PDB entry 9B40 | electron microscopy, 2.90 A resolution | chains C and H of the 19 polymer chains in the assembly

Chain C:
Protein: gp26 Major capsid
Source organism: Pseudomonas virus Pa193
Reference sequence: A0A5P1KVB7 (A0A5P1KVB7_9CAUD); numbering as in UniProt (aligned over 1-382)
Sequence (382 residues; each row starts with the number of its first residue):
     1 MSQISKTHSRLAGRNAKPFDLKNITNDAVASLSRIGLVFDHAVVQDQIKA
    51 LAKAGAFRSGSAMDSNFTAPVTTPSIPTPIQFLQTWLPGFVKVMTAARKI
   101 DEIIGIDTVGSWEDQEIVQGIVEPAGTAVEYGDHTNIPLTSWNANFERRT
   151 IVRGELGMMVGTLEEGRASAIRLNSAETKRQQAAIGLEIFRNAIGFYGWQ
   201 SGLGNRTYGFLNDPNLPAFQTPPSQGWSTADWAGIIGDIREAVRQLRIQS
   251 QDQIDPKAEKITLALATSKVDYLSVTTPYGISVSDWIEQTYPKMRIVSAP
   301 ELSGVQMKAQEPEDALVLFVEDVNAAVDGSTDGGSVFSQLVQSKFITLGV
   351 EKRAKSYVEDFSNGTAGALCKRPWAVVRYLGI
Not modelled in the structure: 1-65

Chain H:
Protein: gp24 Scaffolding protein
Source organism: Pseudomonas virus Pa193
Reference sequence: A0A5Q5ANU8 (A0A5Q5ANU8_9CAUD); residue numbers follow UniProt; this construct covers 1-478
Sequence (478 residues; numbered 1 to 478; the number before each row is that of its first residue):
     1 MAKSKRKIDENGYMTIEGCPISSYGVFQYSAGQLGLPGDPMRIVNVYRPE
    51 SAVSDPEYIESLKNLPLIDEHEMLSGFDDDDDSVAPEDKGVEGIITSNAY
   101 YEAPWARGDIRIYSRNMQNQLERGKEDLSLGYSCRYTEQPGIWNGTPYEV
   151 VQDKMRGNHIALVKEGRVPGARVLDGLCFDHLSFDFRPSDEGNEMSLKKA
   201 KQKPPVQRVGQAADSAVEELRALWPKLSASVQKFLGEEAQEPEHQEGAAA
   251 PAEPTDSEHMTEHPTLEGAQKDNEEHEEAPSVVDPAVAAAESERQESAAS
   301 EMSGEGEVAELISQVKAILARLEGTAAEGADEEHGEGKDVVEGLEEQSSL
   351 SGSQTASDDGGEGKDNSEELPEMAQKNAQDAAIRGLYRDIAAKDRLYKRL
   401 SSVVGAFDHRAMDSAEVAVYGVKKLNINCAKGQEALALDMYLKGVEASRG
   451 AASRQSKAQDSAGSAPQCAELDSYLKGE
Not modelled in the structure: 1-285, 327-478

Interface between chain C and chain H:
Contacting residue pairs (20; chain C residue first):
  Glu102(C) - Glu301(H)
  Glu259(C) - Met302(H)
  Glu259(C) - Glu310(H)
  Lys260(C) - Arg294(H)
  Glu288(C) - Ser303(H)
  Glu288(C) - Glu305(H)
  Tyr291(C) - Ser303(H)
  Pro292(C) - Met302(H)
  Pro292(C) - Ser303(H)  hydrogen bond (backbone-side chain)
  Pro292(C) - Gly306(H)
  Lys293(C) - Met302(H)
  Lys293(C) - Gly306(H)
  Lys293(C) - Ala309(H)
  Lys293(C) - Glu310(H)  salt bridge
  Met294(C) - Glu301(H)
  Met294(C) - Met302(H)
  Arg295(C) - Ala298(H)
  Arg295(C) - Glu301(H)  salt bridge
  Ile296(C) - Glu301(H)  hydrogen bond (backbone-backbone)
  Val297(C) - Glu301(H)
Other interface residues (no listed pair), chain C (12 interface residues in all): Ile287
Other interface residues (no listed pair), chain H (10 interface residues in all): Gly304

Summary:
The interface between chain C and chain H involves 12 residues on one side and 10 on the other; the contacts
include 2 hydrogen bonds and 2 salt bridges. Among the polar pairs are Lys293(C)-Glu310(H),
Arg295(C)-Glu301(H) and Pro292(C)-Ser303(H).
Chain C is gp26 Major capsid and chain H is gp24 Scaffolding protein, both from Pseudomonas virus Pa193; the
structure, Pseudomonas phage Pa193 5-fold vertex (capsid, decorating, and scaffolding proteins), was
determined by electron microscopy, deposited together with 9B41 and 9B42.
